Entry 8W34 (electron microscopy, 2.83 A resolution); this record covers chains A and E of the 12 polymer chains in the assembly.

Chain A:
Protein: Integrase
Organism: Human immunodeficiency virus 1
UniProt: F2WR39 (F2WR39_9HIV1); numbering as in UniProt (aligned over 1-288)
Amino-acid sequence (288 residues; each row starts with the number of its first residue):
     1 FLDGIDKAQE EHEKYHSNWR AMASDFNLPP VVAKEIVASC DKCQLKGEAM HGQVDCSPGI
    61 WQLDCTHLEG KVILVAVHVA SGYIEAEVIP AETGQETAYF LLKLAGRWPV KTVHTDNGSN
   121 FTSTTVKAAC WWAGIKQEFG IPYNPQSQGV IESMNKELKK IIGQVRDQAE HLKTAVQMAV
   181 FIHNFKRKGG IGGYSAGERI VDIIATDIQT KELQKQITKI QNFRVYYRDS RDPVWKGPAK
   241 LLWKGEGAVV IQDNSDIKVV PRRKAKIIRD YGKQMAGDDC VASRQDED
Not modelled in the structure: 229-235, 269-288
Bound ions: Zn2+: His-12, His-16, Cys-40, Cys-43; Mg2+ site 1: Asp-64, Asp-116 (together with Dolutegravir); Mg2+ site 2: Asp-64, Glu-152 (together with Dolutegravir)
Small-molecule neighbours: Dolutegravir (DLU; (4R,12aS)-N-(2,4-difluorobenzyl)-7-hydroxy-4-methyl-6,8-dioxo-3,4,6,8,12,12a-hexahydro-2H-pyrido[1',2':4,5]pyrazino[2,1-b][1,3]oxazine-9-carboxamide): Asp-64, Asp-116, Asn-117, Gly-118, Tyr-143, Pro-145, Gln-146, Glu-152

Chain E:
Molecule: 90-nt DNA strand
Sequence (90 nucleotides; each row starts with the number of its first residue):
    15 ACTGCTAGAG ATTTTCCACA CTTTTTTTTT TTTTTTTTTT TTTTTTTTTT TTTTTTTTTT
    75 TTTTTTTTTT TTTTTTTTTT TTTTTTTTTT
Not modelled in the structure: 34-104

Chain A / chain E interface:
Pairs across the interface (26; chain A residue first):
  His-51(A) / DG18(E)  salt bridge to the phosphate
  Gly-52(A) / DT17(E)  hydrogen bond to the phosphate
  Gly-52(A) / DG18(E)  hydrogen bond to the phosphate
  Gly-52(A) / DC19(E)  phosphate contact
  Gln-53(A) / DT17(E)  hydrogen bond to the base
  Gln-53(A) / DC19(E)  phosphate contact
  Val-54(A) / DG18(E)  phosphate contact
  Val-54(A) / DC19(E)  hydrogen bond to the phosphate
  His-114(A) / DT17(E)  salt bridge to the phosphate
  Gly-140(A) / DT17(E)  phosphate contact
  Ile-141(A) / DC16(E)  phosphate contact
  Ile-141(A) / DT17(E)  hydrogen bond to the phosphate
  Asn-144(A) / DG18(E)  hydrogen bond to the phosphate
  Gln-146(A) / DG18(E)  sugar contact
  Ser-147(A) / DT17(E)  hydrogen bond to the phosphate
  Gly-149(A) / DG18(E)  hydrogen bond to the base
  Gly-149(A) / DC19(E)  sugar contact
  Val-150(A) / DC19(E)  sugar contact
  Glu-152(A) / DG18(E)  base contact
  Ser-153(A) / DG18(E)  base contact
  Ser-153(A) / DC19(E)  hydrogen bond to the base
  Ser-153(A) / DT20(E)  hydrogen bond to the sugar
  Met-154(A) / DT20(E)  sugar contact
  Lys-156(A) / DT20(E)  hydrogen bond to the base
  Glu-157(A) / DA21(E)  sugar contact
  His-183(A) / DA21(E)  phosphate contact
Other interface residues (no listed pair), chain A (21 interface residues in all): Asp-55, Val-79, Arg-187
Other interface residues (no listed pair), chain E (7 interface residues in all): DG22

Overview:
21 residues of chain A face 7 of chain E across their interface, with 11 hydrogen bonds and 2 salt bridges.
Polar pairs include Gln-53(A)/DT17(E), Gly-149(A)/DG18(E) and Ser-153(A)/DC19(E). Bound to chain A:
Dolutegravir. The Zn2+ site is built by His-12(A), His-16(A), Cys-40(A) and Cys-43(A).
Chain A is Integrase (Human immunodeficiency virus 1) and chain E is a 90-nt DNA strand; the structure, HIV-1
intasome core assembled with wild-type integrase, 1F, was determined by electron microscopy (same publication
as 8W09 and 8W2R).
